4Y8H - chains J and X of the 34 polymer chains in the assembly; structure by X-ray diffraction, 2.50 A resolution.

# Chain J (and X)
Name: Proteasome subunit beta type-4
Organism: Saccharomyces cerevisiae (strain ATCC 204508 / S288c)
Notes: EC 3.4.25.1; chain X of this document is another copy of the same molecule, construct and numbering; everything in this record applies to it too
Reference sequence: P22141 (PSB4_YEAST); residues 1-198 here = UniProt positions 1-198
Chain sequence (198 residues; numbered 1 to 198; the number before each row is that of its first residue):
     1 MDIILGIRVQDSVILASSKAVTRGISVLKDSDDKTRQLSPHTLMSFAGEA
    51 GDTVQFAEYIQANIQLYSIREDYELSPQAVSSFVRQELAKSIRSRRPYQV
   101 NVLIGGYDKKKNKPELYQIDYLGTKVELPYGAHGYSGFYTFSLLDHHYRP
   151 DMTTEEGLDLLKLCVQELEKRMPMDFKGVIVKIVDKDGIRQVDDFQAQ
Unresolved in the structure: 196-198
Curated features (UniProtKB/Swiss-Prot):
  - modified residue: M1 (N-acetylmethionine), S76 (Phosphoserine)

# How chain J and chain X interact
Residue-residue contacts (38; chain J residue first):
  T22(J) - P173(X)
  G24(J) - P173(X)
  I25(J) - Y135(X)  hydrophobic
  I25(J) - Y139(X)  hydrogen bond (backbone-side chain)
  I25(J) - R171(X)
  I25(J) - P173(X)
  S26(J) - Y139(X)  hydrogen bond
  S26(J) - R171(X)
  V27(J) - K170(X)
  V27(J) - R171(X)  hydrogen bond (backbone-backbone)
  V27(J) - M172(X)
  L28(J) - R171(X)
  Y135(J) - I25(X)  hydrophobic
  Y139(J) - I25(X)  hydrogen bond (side chain-backbone)
  Y139(J) - S26(X)  hydrogen bond
  E169(J) - D175(X)
  E169(J) - K177(X)  hydrogen bond (backbone-side chain)
  K170(J) - V27(X)
  K170(J) - K177(X)  hydrogen bond (backbone-side chain)
  R171(J) - I25(X)
  R171(J) - S26(X)
  R171(J) - V27(X)  hydrogen bond (backbone-backbone)
  M172(J) - V27(X)
  P173(J) - T22(X)
  P173(J) - G24(X)
  P173(J) - I25(X)
  P173(J) - V27(X)  hydrophobic
  P173(J) - M174(X)
  P173(J) - D175(X)  hydrogen bond (backbone-backbone)
  M174(J) - P173(X)
  M174(J) - M174(X)  hydrophobic
  M174(J) - D175(X)
  D175(J) - E169(X)
  D175(J) - P173(X)  hydrogen bond (backbone-backbone)
  D175(J) - M174(X)
  D175(J) - D175(X)
  K177(J) - E169(X)  hydrogen bond (side chain-backbone)
  K177(J) - K170(X)  hydrogen bond (side chain-backbone)
Other interface residues (no listed pair), chain J (18 interface residues in all): D30, F138
Other interface residues (no listed pair), chain X (18 interface residues in all): L28, D30, F138

# Overview
Chain J and chain X each contribute 18 residues to their interface, with 12 hydrogen bonds. Polar pairs
include I25(J)-Y139(X), S26(J)-Y139(X) and E169(J)-K177(X).
Chain J and chain X are both Proteasome subunit beta type-4 (Saccharomyces cerevisiae (strain ATCC 204508 /
S288c)); the structure, Yeast 20S proteasome in complex with N3-APAL-ep, was determined by X-ray diffraction
(same publication as 4Y69, 4Y6A, 4Y6V, 4Y6Z, 4Y70, 4Y74 and 34 further entries).
